Entry 3NVR (X-ray diffraction, 2.15 A resolution); this record covers chains A and B.

[Chain A (and B)]
Protein: Methyl-accepting chemotaxis protein
From: Thermoanaerobacter tengcongensis
Notes: fragment: N-terminal Donaim; chain B of this document is another copy of the same molecule, construct and numbering; everything in this record applies to it too
UniProtKB: Q8RBX6 (Q8RBX6_THETN); residue numbers follow UniProt; this construct covers 1-188
Amino-acid sequence (188 residues; each row starts with the number of its first residue):
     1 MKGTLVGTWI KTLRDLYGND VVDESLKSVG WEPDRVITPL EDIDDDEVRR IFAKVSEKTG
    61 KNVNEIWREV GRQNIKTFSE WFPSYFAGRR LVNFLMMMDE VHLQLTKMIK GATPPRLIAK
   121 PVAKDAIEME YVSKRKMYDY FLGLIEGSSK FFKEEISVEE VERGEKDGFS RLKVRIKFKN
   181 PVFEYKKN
Disordered / not traced: 181-188 (chain B: 179-188)
Construct notes: engineered mutation L5 (Ile in Q8RBX6)
Ion coordination: heme Fe: H102 (together with oxygen molecule)
Small-molecule neighbours:
  - heme (HEM): M1, K2, L5, I75, F78, F82, Y85, F86, F94, L95, M98, H102, L105, T106, T113, P114, P115, L117, M129, Y131, S133, R135, M137, Y140, F141, L144, I145, S148
  - oxygen molecule (OXY): L5, F78, H102, Y140, L144
What the authors report for this chain:
  - binding site for heme: P115 (citing earlier work)

[How chain A and chain B interact]
Pairs across the interface - 20 pairs, chain A then chain B:
  K2(A) - L40(B)
  T4(A) - L40(B)
  P39(A) - L40(B)
  E80(A) - K107(B)  hydrogen bond (backbone-side chain)
  W81(A) - M108(B)
  F82(A) - P39(B)  hydrophobic
  F82(A) - L40(B)  hydrophobic
  P83(A) - L105(B)  hydrophobic
  S84(A) - P39(B)
  S84(A) - F82(B)
  Y85(A) - T38(B)
  Y85(A) - P39(B)
  A87(A) - W81(B)
  A87(A) - F82(B)  hydrophobic
  G88(A) - P83(B)
  Q104(A) - V36(B)
  Q104(A) - T38(B)
  L105(A) - T38(B)
  L105(A) - L40(B)  hydrophobic
  M108(A) - E41(B)

[Summary]
The interface between chain A and chain B involves 14 residues on one side and 11 on the other; the contacts
include 1 hydrogen bond. The hydrogen-bonded pair is E80(A)-K107(B). Chain A binds heme and oxygen molecule.
From the paper: a binding site for heme at P115(A).
Both chains are Methyl-accepting chemotaxis protein (Thermoanaerobacter tengcongensis). Entry 3NVR (Modulating
Heme Redox Potential Through Protein-Induced Porphyrin Distortion) was determined by X-ray diffraction (same
publication as 3NVU).
